PDB entry 6YS8 | electron microscopy, 3.90 A resolution | chains B and F of the 7 polymer chains in the assembly

[Chain B]
Protein: GldM
From: Flavobacterium johnsoniae
UniProtKB: Q5EGM3 (Q5EGM3_FLAJO); numbering as in UniProt (aligned over 1-513)
Chain sequence (513 residues; row label = number of the first residue in the row):
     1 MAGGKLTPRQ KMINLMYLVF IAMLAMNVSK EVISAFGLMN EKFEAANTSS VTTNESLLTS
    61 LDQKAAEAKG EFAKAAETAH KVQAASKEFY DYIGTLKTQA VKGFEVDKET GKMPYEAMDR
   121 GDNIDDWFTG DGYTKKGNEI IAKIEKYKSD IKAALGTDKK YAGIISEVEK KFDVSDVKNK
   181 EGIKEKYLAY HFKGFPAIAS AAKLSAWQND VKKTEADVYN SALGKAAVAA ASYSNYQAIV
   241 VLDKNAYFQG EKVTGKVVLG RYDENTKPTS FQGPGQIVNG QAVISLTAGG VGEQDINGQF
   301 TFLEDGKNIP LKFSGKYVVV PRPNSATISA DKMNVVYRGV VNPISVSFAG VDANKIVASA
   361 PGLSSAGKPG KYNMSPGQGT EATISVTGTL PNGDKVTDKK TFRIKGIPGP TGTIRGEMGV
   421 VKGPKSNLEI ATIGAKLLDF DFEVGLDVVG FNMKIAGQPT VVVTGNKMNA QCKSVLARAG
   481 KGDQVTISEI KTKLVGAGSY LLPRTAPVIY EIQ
Unresolved in the structure: 1-6, 226-513

[Chain F]
Protein: GldL
From: Flavobacterium johnsoniae
UniProtKB: Q5EGM4 (Q5EGM4_FLAJO); residues 1-215 here = UniProt positions 1-215
Chain sequence (215 residues; each row starts with the number of its first residue):
     1 MALLSKKVMN FAYGMGAAVV IVGALFKITH FEIGPLTGTV MLSIGLLTEA LIFALSAFEP
    61 VEDELDWTLV YPELANGQAR KKEAKAETAT DAQGLLSQKL DAMLKEAKVD GELMASLGNS
   121 IKNFEGAAKA ISPTVDSIAG QKKYAEEMSM AAAQMESLNS LYKVQLESAS RNAQANSEIA
   181 ENAAKLKEQM ASMTANIASL NSVYGGMLSA MSNKG
Unresolved in the structure: 1-2, 63-215

[Interface between chain B and chain F]
Pairs across the interface (15; chain B residue first):
  Asn14(B) - Phe53(F)
  Tyr17(B) - Ala17(F)
  Tyr17(B) - Val20(F)
  Tyr17(B) - Ile21(F)
  Leu18(B) - Val20(F)  hydrophobic
  Leu18(B) - Leu46(F)  hydrophobic
  Ile21(B) - Val20(F)  hydrophobic
  Ile21(B) - Leu42(F)  hydrophobic
  Leu24(B) - Ile28(F)  hydrophobic
  Ala25(B) - Lys27(F)
  Ala25(B) - Leu42(F)  hydrophobic
  Val28(B) - Lys27(F)
  Val28(B) - Ile28(F)  hydrophobic
  Ser29(B) - Lys27(F)
  Glu116(B) - His30(F)  hydrogen bond (backbone-side chain)
Also at the interface, not in a pair above, chain B (10 interface residues in all): Leu15
Also at the interface, not in a pair above, chain F (12 interface residues in all): Tyr13, Ala24, Glu49

[Summary]
10 residues of chain B face 12 of chain F across their interface, with 1 hydrogen bond. The hydrogen-bonded
pair is Glu116(B)-His30(F).
Here chain B is GldM and chain F is GldL, both from Flavobacterium johnsoniae. Entry 6YS8 (Structure of GldLM,
the proton-powered motor that drives protein transport and gliding motility) was determined by electron
microscopy.
